Entry 1RUD (X-ray diffraction, 2.90 A resolution); this record covers chains 1 and 3 of the 4 polymer chains in the assembly.

Chain 1:
Name: Rhinovirus 14
Organism: Human rhinovirus 14
UniProt: P03303 (POLG_HRV14); residues 1-289 here correspond to UniProt positions 567-855 (UniProt number = residue number + 566)
Sequence (289 residues; row label = number of the first residue in the row):
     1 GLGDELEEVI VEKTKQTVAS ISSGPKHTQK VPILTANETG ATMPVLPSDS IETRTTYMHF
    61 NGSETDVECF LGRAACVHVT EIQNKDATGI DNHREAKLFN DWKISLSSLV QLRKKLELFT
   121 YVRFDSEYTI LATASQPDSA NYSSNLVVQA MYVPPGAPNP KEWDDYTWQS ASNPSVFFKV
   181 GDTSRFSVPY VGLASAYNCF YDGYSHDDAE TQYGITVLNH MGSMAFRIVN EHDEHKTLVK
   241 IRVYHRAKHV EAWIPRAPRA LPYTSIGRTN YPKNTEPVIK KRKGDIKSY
Unresolved in the structure: 1-16
Sequence notes: engineered mutation Ser105 (Asn672 in P03303)
Ligand contacts: win i(S) (W84; 5-(7-(5-hydro-4-methyl-2-oxazolyl)phenoxy)heptyl)-3-methyl isoxazole): Ile104, Ser105, Leu106, Ser107, Leu116, Val122, Phe124, Ser126, Tyr128, Ala150, Tyr152, Pro174, Ser175, Val176, Phe186, Val188, Val191, Tyr197, Asn198, Cys199, Asn219, Met221, Met224

Chain 3:
Name: Rhinovirus 14
Organism: Human rhinovirus 14
Notes: engineered mutation(s): N(1)105S
UniProt: P03303 (POLG_HRV14); residues 1-236 here correspond to UniProt positions 331-566 (UniProt number = residue number + 330)
Sequence (236 residues; each row starts with the number of its first residue):
     1 GLPTTTLPGS GQFLTTDDRQ SPSALPNYEP TPRIHIPGKV HNLLEIIQVD TLIPMNNTHT
    61 KDEVNSYLIP LNANRQNEQV FGTNLFIGDG VFKTTLLGEI VQYYTHWSGS LRFSLMYTGP
   121 ALSSAKLILA YTPPGARGPQ DRREAMLGTH VVWDIGLQST IVMTIPWTSG VQFRYTDPDT
   181 YTSAGFLSCW YQTSLILPPE TTGQVYLLSF ISACPDFKLR LMKDTQTISQ TVALTE

Chain 1 / chain 3 interface:
Residue-residue contacts (181):
  Ala19(1) - Asp216(3)
  Ile33(1) - Val151(3)  hydrophobic
  Ile33(1) - Thr160(3)
  Ile33(1) - Ile161(3)
  Ile33(1) - Val162(3)  hydrogen bond (backbone-backbone)
  Leu34(1) - Gln158(3)
  Leu34(1) - Thr160(3)
  Thr35(1) - Gln158(3)
  Thr35(1) - Ser159(3)  hydrogen bond (backbone-backbone)
  Thr35(1) - Thr160(3)  hydrogen bond (backbone-backbone)
  Thr35(1) - Val162(3)
  Ala36(1) - Thr160(3)
  Asn37(1) - Asp50(3)
  Asn37(1) - Met116(3)
  Asn37(1) - Thr160(3)  hydrogen bond (backbone-side chain)
  Asn37(1) - Phe210(3)
  Glu38(1) - Met116(3)
  Glu38(1) - Ser159(3)  hydrogen bond
  Thr42(1) - Gln48(3)
  Thr42(1) - Val49(3)
  Thr42(1) - Asp50(3)  hydrogen bond (side chain-backbone)
  Thr42(1) - Arg112(3)
  Thr42(1) - Ser212(3)
  Met43(1) - Arg112(3)  hydrogen bond (backbone-side chain)
  Pro44(1) - Arg112(3)
  Val45(1) - Arg112(3)  hydrogen bond (backbone-side chain)
  Val45(1) - Val162(3)  hydrophobic
  Val45(1) - Cys214(3)
  Leu46(1) - Thr164(3)
  Leu46(1) - Pro215(3)
  Pro47(1) - Ser110(3)
  Pro47(1) - Thr164(3)
  Pro47(1) - Pro166(3)  hydrophobic
  Pro47(1) - Cys214(3)
  Ser50(1) - Thr164(3)
  Ile51(1) - Thr149(3)
  Ile51(1) - Pro166(3)  hydrophobic
  Met58(1) - Pro215(3)
  Met58(1) - Asp216(3)
  Met58(1) - Lys218(3)
  Phe60(1) - Lys218(3)
  Phe60(1) - Leu219(3)
  Gly62(1) - Asn42(3)
  Gly62(1) - Leu44(3)
  Glu64(1) - Tyr104(3)  hydrogen bond (backbone-side chain)
  Glu64(1) - Arg220(3)
  Glu64(1) - Leu221(3)  hydrogen bond (side chain-backbone)
  Glu64(1) - Met222(3)  hydrogen bond (side chain-backbone)
  Thr65(1) - Asn42(3)  hydrogen bond
  Thr65(1) - Leu43(3)  hydrogen bond (backbone-backbone)
  Thr65(1) - Leu44(3)
  Thr65(1) - Tyr104(3)
  Asp66(1) - His41(3)
  Asp66(1) - Asn42(3)
  Val67(1) - Val40(3)
  Val67(1) - His41(3)  hydrogen bond (backbone-backbone)
  Phe70(1) - Leu43(3)  hydrophobic
  Phe70(1) - Tyr103(3)  hydrophobic
  Phe70(1) - Tyr104(3)
  Phe70(1) - Met222(3)
  Arg73(1) - Thr15(3)
  Arg73(1) - Thr16(3)
  Arg73(1) - Met222(3)
  Ala74(1) - Phe13(3)  hydrophobic
  Ala74(1) - Thr15(3)  hydrogen bond (backbone-backbone)
  Lys103(1) - Glu236(3)  salt bridge
  Ser108(1) - Gln230(3)  hydrogen bond (backbone-side chain)
  Ser108(1) - Ala233(3)
  Ser108(1) - Leu234(3)  hydrogen bond (backbone-backbone)
  Leu109(1) - Gln230(3)
  Val110(1) - Ser229(3)
  Val110(1) - Gln230(3)  hydrogen bond (backbone-side chain)
  Val110(1) - Leu234(3)  hydrophobic
  Gln111(1) - Asp224(3)
  Arg113(1) - Leu234(3)
  Lys114(1) - Glu99(3)  salt bridge
  Lys114(1) - Tyr103(3)
  Lys114(1) - Thr227(3)  hydrogen bond
  Lys114(1) - Ile228(3)
  Lys115(1) - Tyr103(3)
  Lys115(1) - Met222(3)
  Phe119(1) - Val40(3)  hydrophobic
  Tyr121(1) - Ile36(3)  hydrophobic
  Arg123(1) - Pro30(3)
  Arg123(1) - Thr31(3)  hydrogen bond (side chain-backbone)
  Arg123(1) - Pro32(3)
  Arg123(1) - Arg33(3)
  Glu127(1) - Arg19(3)
  Glu127(1) - Ser21(3)
  Thr129(1) - Phe13(3)
  Pro174(1) - Ala24(3)
  Pro174(1) - Leu25(3)  hydrophobic
  Arg185(1) - Phe13(3)
  Arg185(1) - Ser21(3)
  Phe186(1) - Ser21(3)
  Phe186(1) - Pro22(3)
  Phe186(1) - Ala24(3)  hydrophobic
  Ser187(1) - Ser21(3)
  Ser187(1) - Pro22(3)  hydrogen bond (backbone-backbone)
  Ser187(1) - Ser23(3)
  Ser187(1) - Ala24(3)  hydrogen bond (backbone-backbone)
  Pro189(1) - Ser23(3)
  Pro189(1) - Leu25(3)  hydrophobic
  Pro189(1) - Tyr28(3)  hydrophobic
  Tyr190(1) - Tyr28(3)
  Tyr190(1) - Pro30(3)
  Val191(1) - Leu25(3)  hydrophobic
  Val191(1) - Tyr28(3)
  Gly192(1) - Thr31(3)  hydrogen bond (backbone-side chain)
  Leu193(1) - Thr31(3)  hydrogen bond (backbone-side chain)
  Ala194(1) - Thr31(3)  hydrogen bond (backbone-side chain)
  Ser195(1) - Thr31(3)
  Ser195(1) - Pro32(3)  hydrogen bond (side chain-backbone)
  Ser195(1) - Ile34(3)
  Thr216(1) - Glu236(3)
  Tyr244(1) - Phe13(3)  hydrophobic
  Arg246(1) - Asp17(3)
  Arg246(1) - Asp18(3)  salt bridge
  Arg246(1) - Arg19(3)
  Glu251(1) - Arg33(3)  salt bridge
  Glu251(1) - Lys39(3)  salt bridge
  Ala252(1) - Lys39(3)
  Ala252(1) - Val40(3)  hydrogen bond (backbone-backbone)
  Trp253(1) - Ile36(3)
  Trp253(1) - Pro37(3)
  Trp253(1) - Gly38(3)
  Trp253(1) - Lys39(3)
  Ile254(1) - Pro37(3)
  Ile254(1) - Gly38(3)  hydrogen bond (backbone-backbone)
  Pro255(1) - Gly38(3)
  Pro255(1) - Val40(3)
  Pro255(1) - Ile46(3)  hydrophobic
  Pro258(1) - Leu96(3)
  Pro258(1) - Glu99(3)
  Tyr263(1) - Ile228(3)  hydrophobic
  Tyr263(1) - Leu234(3)  hydrophobic
  Thr264(1) - Leu234(3)
  Ser265(1) - Thr235(3)
  Ser265(1) - Glu236(3)
  Ile266(1) - Leu234(3)
  Ile266(1) - Thr235(3)  hydrogen bond (backbone-backbone)
  Ile266(1) - Glu236(3)
  Arg268(1) - Glu236(3)  hydrogen bond (side chain-backbone)
  Pro277(1) - Thr60(3)
  Pro277(1) - Lys61(3)
  Pro277(1) - Asp62(3)
  Val278(1) - Asp62(3)  hydrogen bond (backbone-side chain)
  Ile279(1) - Pro54(3)  hydrophobic
  Ile279(1) - Asn57(3)
  Ile279(1) - Asp62(3)  hydrogen bond (backbone-side chain)
  Lys280(1) - Asn57(3)
  Lys280(1) - Asp89(3)  salt bridge
  Lys280(1) - Gly90(3)
  Lys280(1) - Lys93(3)
  Lys281(1) - Asn57(3)
  Lys281(1) - Thr58(3)  hydrogen bond (side chain-backbone)
  Lys281(1) - His59(3)  hydrogen bond (side chain-backbone)
  Lys281(1) - Thr60(3)
  Arg282(1) - Met55(3)  hydrogen bond (side chain-backbone)
  Arg282(1) - Asn57(3)  hydrogen bond (backbone-backbone)
  Arg282(1) - Gly82(3)  hydrogen bond (side chain-backbone)
  Ile286(1) - Met55(3)
  Ile286(1) - Asn56(3)
  Ile286(1) - Thr58(3)
  Ile286(1) - Val80(3)
  Ile286(1) - Phe81(3)  hydrophobic
  Ile286(1) - Gly82(3)  hydrogen bond (backbone-backbone)
  Lys287(1) - Gln79(3)
  Lys287(1) - Gly82(3)
  Ser288(1) - Gly82(3)
  Ser288(1) - Thr83(3)
  Tyr289(1) - Gln79(3)  hydrogen bond
  Tyr289(1) - Gly82(3)
  Tyr289(1) - Thr83(3)
  Tyr289(1) - Asn84(3)
  Tyr289(1) - Gly138(3)
  Tyr289(1) - Pro139(3)  hydrogen bond (side chain-backbone)
  Tyr289(1) - Phe186(3)  hydrophobic
  Tyr289(1) - Leu187(3)
  Tyr289(1) - Ser188(3)
  Tyr289(1) - Trp190(3)
Interface residues without a listed pair, chain 1 (81 interface residues in all): Cys69, Ser107, Val188, Ala196, Lys248, Glu276, Gly284, Asp285
Interface residues without a listed pair, chain 3 (99 interface residues in all): Ser66, Ile69, Pro70, Val91, Thr94, Ser114, Trp153, Phe173, Phe217, Thr225

Overview:
Chain 1 and chain 3 form an interface of 81 and 99 residues respectively, with 40 hydrogen bonds and 6 salt
bridges. Polar pairs include Lys103(1)-Glu236(3), Lys114(1)-Glu99(3) and Arg246(1)-Asp18(3). Win i(S) is bound
between chain 1 and chain 3.
Here chain 1 is Rhinovirus 14 and chain 3 is Rhinovirus 14, both from Human rhinovirus 14. Entry 1RUD
(Rhinovirus 14 mutant N1105S complexed with antiviral compound win 52084) was determined by X-ray diffraction,
deposited together with 1RUC, 1RUE, 1RUF, 1RUG, 1RUH, 1RUI and 1RUJ.
